Entry 5DS5 (X-ray diffraction, 2.95 A resolution); this record covers chains E and F of the 8 polymer chains in the assembly.

== Chain E (and F) ==
Name: CRISPR-associated endoribonuclease Cas2
Source organism: Escherichia coli (strain K12)
Notes: EC 3.1.-.-; chain F of this document is another copy of the same molecule, construct and numbering; everything in this record applies to it too
UniProt: P45956 (CAS2_ECOLI); numbering as in UniProt (aligned over 1-94)
Chain sequence (104 residues; row label = number of the first residue in the row; numbering starts at 0):
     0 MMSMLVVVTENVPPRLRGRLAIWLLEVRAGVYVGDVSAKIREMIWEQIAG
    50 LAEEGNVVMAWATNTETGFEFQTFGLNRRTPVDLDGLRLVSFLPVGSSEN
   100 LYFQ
Disordered / not traced: 0, 95-103
Construct notes: initiating methionine (0); expression tag (95-103)
UniProt features mapped onto this chain:
  - mutagenesis: Glu9 (E9A/R: No effect on spacer acquisition, Cas1-Cas2 complex formation or CRISPR DNA-binding by complex), Asn10 (N10A: No effect on spacer acquisition), Arg14 to Arg16 (No in vivspacer acquisition, significantly decreased protospacer binding), Arg14 (R14A: Slight decrease in spacer acquisition), Arg16 (R16A: Slight decrease in spacer acquisition; R16E: Dramatically decreased spacer acquisition in vivo), Arg18 (R18A: Very little spacer acquisition), Arg27 (R27A: Slight decrease in spacer acquisition), Lys38 to Arg40 (Very little in vivo spacer acquisition), Glu65 (E65A: No effect on spacer acquisition; E65R: Slight decrease in spacer acquisition, Cas1-Cas2 complex formation or CRISPR DNA-binding by complex. Loss of spacer acquisition; when associated with R-84), Arg77 to Arg78 (No spacer acquisition, significantly decreased protospacer binding), Arg77 (R77E: No change in spacer acquisition in vivo), Arg78 (R78E: Dramatically decreased spacer acquisition in vivo), 2 further mutagenesis entries in UniProt

== How chain E and chain F interact ==
Pairs across the interface (43; chain E residue first):
  Met3(E) - Met3(F)  hydrophobic
  Met3(E) - Ala59(F)
  Met3(E) - Ala61(F)
  Val5(E) - Val5(F)  hydrophobic
  Val7(E) - Arg27(F)
  Val7(E) - Val30(F)  hydrophobic
  Glu9(E) - Arg27(F)
  Leu24(E) - Phe70(F)  hydrophobic
  Leu24(E) - Arg87(F)
  Leu24(E) - Leu88(F)  hydrophobic
  Leu24(E) - Val89(F)  hydrophobic
  Glu25(E) - Arg78(F)  salt bridge
  Glu25(E) - Val89(F)
  Val26(E) - Arg78(F)
  Arg27(E) - Val7(F)
  Arg27(E) - Glu9(F)
  Arg27(E) - Asn55(F)  hydrogen bond
  Arg27(E) - Val57(F)
  Arg27(E) - Asn76(F)
  Arg27(E) - Arg78(F)
  Ala28(E) - Arg78(F)
  Val30(E) - Val7(F)  hydrophobic
  Val32(E) - Phe68(F)  hydrophobic
  Gly33(E) - Phe68(F)
  Asp34(E) - Thr66(F)
  Asp34(E) - Gly67(F)
  Asn55(E) - Arg27(F)
  Val57(E) - Arg27(F)
  Ala59(E) - Met3(F)
  Trp60(E) - Met3(F)
  Ala61(E) - Met3(F)  hydrogen bond (backbone-side chain)
  Thr66(E) - Asp34(F)
  Gly67(E) - Asp34(F)
  Phe68(E) - Val32(F)  hydrophobic
  Phe70(E) - Leu24(F)  hydrophobic
  Asn76(E) - Arg27(F)
  Arg78(E) - Glu25(F)  salt bridge
  Arg78(E) - Val26(F)
  Arg78(E) - Arg27(F)
  Arg78(E) - Ala28(F)
  Leu88(E) - Leu24(F)  hydrophobic
  Val89(E) - Leu24(F)  hydrophobic
  Val89(E) - Glu25(F)
Interface residues without a listed pair, chain E (29 interface residues in all): Arg16, Val56, Arg87
Interface residues without a listed pair, chain F (30 interface residues in all): Arg16, Gly33, Val56, Trp60, Glu65

== In short ==
29 residues of chain E and 30 residues of chain F are in contact; the contacts include 2 hydrogen bonds and 2
salt bridges. Among the polar pairs are Glu25(E)-Arg78(F), Arg27(E)-Asn55(F) and Ala61(E)-Met3(F). UniProt
lists 14 mutagenesis sites on chain E.
Chain E and chain F are both CRISPR-associated endoribonuclease Cas2 (Escherichia coli (strain K12)); the
structure, Crystal structure the Escherichia coli Cas1-Cas2 complex bound to protospacer DNA and Mg, was
determined by X-ray diffraction together with 5DS4 and 5DS6 from the same study.
